9H90 - chains a and p of the 18 polymer chains in the assembly; structure by electron microscopy, 2.80 A resolution.

== Chain a ==
Molecule: 16S ribosomal RNA
From: Vibrio natriegens
Sequence (1544 nucleotides; row label = number of the first residue in the row):
     1 AAAUUGAAGA GUUUGAUCAU GGCUCAGAUU GAACGCUGGC GGCAGGCCUA ACACAUGCAA
    61 GUCGAGCGGA AACGAGUUAU CUGAACCUUC GGGGAACGAU AACGGCGUCG AGCGGCGGAC
   121 GGGUGAGUAA UGCCUAGGAA AUUGCCCUGA UGUGGGGGAU AACCAUUGGA AACGAUGGCU
   181 AAUACCGCAU GAUGCCUACG GGCCAAAGAG GGGGACCUUC GGGCCUCUCG CGUCAGGAUA
   241 UGCCUAGGUG GGAUUAGCUA GUUGGUGAGG UAAGGGCUCA CCAAGGCGAC GAUCCCUAGC
   301 UGGUCUGAGA GGAUGAUCAG CCACACUGGA ACUGAGACAC GGUCCAGACU CCUACGGGAG
   361 GCAGCAGUGG GGAAUAUUGC ACAAUGGGCG CAAGCCUGAU GCAGCCAUGC CGCGUGUGUG
   421 AAGAAGGCCU UCGGGUUGUA AAGCACUUUC AGUCGUGAGG AAGGUAGUGU AGUUAAUAGC
   481 UGCAUUAUUU GACGUUAGCG ACAGAAGAAG CACCGGCUAA CUCCGUGCCA GCAGCCGCGG
   541 UAAUACGGAG GGUGCGAGCG UUAAUCGGAA UUACUGGGCG UAAAGCGCAU GCAGGUGGUU
   601 UGUUAAGUCA GAUGUGAAAG CCCGGGGCUC AACCUCGGAA UAGCAUUUGA AACUGGCAGA
   661 CUAGAGUACU GUAGAGGGGG GUAGAAUUUC AGGUGUAGCG GUGAAAUGCG UAGAGAUCUG
   721 AAGGAAUACC GGUGGCGAAG GCGGCCCCCU GGACAGAUAC UGACACUCAG AUGCGAAAGC
   781 GUGGGGAGCA AACAGGAUUA GAUACCCUGG UAGUCCACGC CGUAAACGAU GUCUACUUGG
   841 AGGUUGUGGC CUUGAGCCGU GGCUUUCGGA GCUAACGCGU UAAGUAGACC GCCUGGGGAG
   901 UACGGUCGCA AGAUUAAAAC UCAAAUGAAU UGACGGGGGC CCGCACAAGC GGUGGAGCAU
   961 GUGGUUUAAU UCGAUGCAAC GCGAAGAACC UUACCUACUC UUGACAUCCA GAGAACUUUU
  1021 CAGAGAUGAA UUGGUGCCUU CGGGAACUCU GAGACAGGUG CUGCAUGGCU GUCGUCAGCU
  1081 CGUGUUGUGA AAUGUUGGGU UAAGUCCCGC AACGAGCGCA ACCCUUAUCC UUGUUUGCCA
  1141 GCGAGUAAUG UCGGGAACUC CAGGGAGACU GCCGGUGAUA AACCGGAGGA AGGUGGGGAU
  1201 GACGUCAAGU CAUCAUGGCC CUUACGAGUA GGGCUACACA CGUGCUACAA UGGCGCAUAC
  1261 AGAGGGCGGC CAACUUGCGA AAGUGAGCGA AUCCCAAAAA GUGCGUCGUA GUCCGGAUUG
  1321 GAGUCUGCAA CUCGACUCCA UGAAGUCGGA AUCGCUAGUA AUCGUGGAUC AGAAUGCCAC
  1381 GGUGAAUACG UUCCCGGGCC UUGUACACAC CGCCCGUCAC ACCAUGGGAG UGGGCUGCAA
  1441 AAGAAGUAGG UAGUUUAACC UUCGGGGGGA CGCUUACCAC UUUGUGGUUC AUGACUGGGG
  1501 UGAAGUCGUA ACAAGGUAGC GCUAGGGGAA CCUGGCGCUG GAUC
Not modelled in the structure: 73-107
Residues lining bound ligands: spectinomycin (SCM): C1073, G1074, C1076, G1078, C1079, A1202, C1203, G1204, U1205, G1397, G1398, C1399

== Chain p ==
Molecule: 30S ribosomal protein S16
From: Vibrio natriegens
Reference sequence: A0AAN0Y460 (A0AAN0Y460_VIBNA); residue numbers follow UniProt; this construct covers 1-82
Chain sequence (82 residues; numbered 1 to 82; the number before each row is that of its first residue):
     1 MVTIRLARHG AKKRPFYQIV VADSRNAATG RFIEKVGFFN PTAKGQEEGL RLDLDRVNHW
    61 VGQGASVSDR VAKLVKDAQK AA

== Interface between chain a and chain p ==
Pairs across the interface (74; chain a residue first):
  G42(a) - Arg14(p)  hydrogen bond to the phosphate
  C43(a) - Lys12(p)  salt bridge to the phosphate
  C43(a) - Arg14(p)  salt bridge to the phosphate
  A44(a) - Ala11(p)  phosphate contact
  A44(a) - Lys12(p)  hydrogen bond to the phosphate
  C120(a) - Arg25(p)  hydrogen bond to the sugar
  G121(a) - Arg25(p)  sugar contact
  G121(a) - Ala27(p)  sugar contact
  G144(a) - Met1(p)  base contact
  G144(a) - Arg25(p)  hydrogen bond to the base
  C145(a) - Met1(p)  hydrogen bond to the base
  C146(a) - Met1(p)  sugar contact
  C146(a) - Gly64(p)  hydrogen bond to the sugar
  C147(a) - Gly62(p)  hydrogen bond to the sugar
  C147(a) - Gly64(p)  sugar contact
  G237(a) - Gln63(p)  hydrogen bond to the base
  A238(a) - Val2(p)  sugar contact
  A238(a) - Trp60(p)  phosphate contact
  A238(a) - Gln63(p)  sugar contact
  U239(a) - Val2(p)  sugar contact
  U239(a) - Asp23(p)  sugar contact
  U239(a) - Ile33(p)  sugar contact
  U239(a) - Trp60(p)  phosphate contact
  A240(a) - Asp23(p)  sugar contact
  A240(a) - Arg25(p)  hydrogen bond to the sugar
  A240(a) - Arg31(p)  salt bridge to the phosphate
  U241(a) - Arg31(p)  salt bridge to the phosphate
  A319(a) - Thr29(p)  sugar contact
  A319(a) - Gly30(p)  phosphate contact
  G320(a) - Gly30(p)  phosphate contact
  G320(a) - Arg31(p)  hydrogen bond to the phosphate
  C321(a) - Arg31(p)  salt bridge to the phosphate
  A384(a) - Tyr17(p)  hydrogen bond to the sugar
  U385(a) - Leu6(p)  hydrogen bond to the sugar
  U385(a) - Tyr17(p)  sugar contact
  U385(a) - Arg70(p)  salt bridge to the phosphate
  G386(a) - Arg5(p)  hydrogen bond to the phosphate
  G386(a) - Leu6(p)  hydrogen bond to the phosphate
  G386(a) - Ala28(p)  sugar contact
  G386(a) - Ser68(p)  hydrogen bond to the phosphate
  G387(a) - Thr3(p)  phosphate contact
  G387(a) - Arg5(p)  salt bridge to the phosphate
  G387(a) - Ser24(p)  sugar contact
  G401(a) - Arg8(p)  hydrogen bond to the phosphate
  C402(a) - Arg8(p)  salt bridge to the phosphate
  C402(a) - Lys12(p)  phosphate contact
  C402(a) - Lys13(p)  hydrogen bond to the phosphate
  A403(a) - Lys12(p)  salt bridge to the phosphate
  G459(a) - Thr42(p)  sugar contact
  G460(a) - Lys13(p)  base contact
  A461(a) - Arg70(p)  sugar contact
  A462(a) - Arg70(p)  sugar contact
  A462(a) - Lys73(p)  sugar contact
  G463(a) - Lys73(p)  phosphate contact
  C483(a) - Lys76(p)  salt bridge to the phosphate
  A484(a) - Lys80(p)  salt bridge to the phosphate
  C493(a) - Lys13(p)  hydrogen bond to the base
  A618(a) - Phe32(p)  sugar contact
  G626(a) - Gln46(p)  phosphate contact
  G626(a) - Glu47(p)  hydrogen bond to the sugar
  G627(a) - Lys44(p)  phosphate contact
  G627(a) - Gln46(p)  phosphate contact
  G627(a) - Glu47(p)  hydrogen bond to the sugar
  A632(a) - Arg14(p)  base contact
  C633(a) - Ala11(p)  sugar contact
  C634(a) - Gly10(p)  hydrogen bond to the phosphate
  U635(a) - His9(p)  phosphate contact
  U635(a) - Gly10(p)  hydrogen bond to the phosphate
  U635(a) - Phe16(p)  phosphate contact
  C636(a) - Phe16(p)  phosphate contact
  C636(a) - Lys35(p)  salt bridge to the phosphate
  C636(a) - Phe38(p)  sugar contact
  C636(a) - Arg51(p)  hydrogen bond to the phosphate
  G637(a) - Arg51(p)  salt bridge to the phosphate
Also at the interface, not in a pair above, chain a (46 interface residues in all): G122, A335, G388, A492, C628
Also at the interface, not in a pair above, chain p (47 interface residues in all): Ala7, Pro15, Gln18, Asn26, Pro41, Gly45, Val71

== Overview ==
The interface between chain a and chain p involves 46 residues on one side and 47 on the other, with 23
hydrogen bonds and 13 salt bridges. Polar contacts include G144(a)-Arg25(p), C145(a)-Met1(p) and
G237(a)-Gln63(p). Ligands of chain a: spectinomycin.
Chain a is 16S ribosomal RNA and chain p is 30S ribosomal protein S16, both from Vibrio natriegens; the
structure, Cryo-EM structure of the Vibrio natrigens 30S ribosomal subunit in complex with spectinomycin, was
determined by electron microscopy.
